PDB entry 8HKM | electron microscopy, 2.95 A resolution | chains B and C of the 4 polymer chains in the assembly

[Chain B (and C)]
Molecule: Potassium channel subfamily T member 1
Organism: Homo sapiens
Notes: chain C of this document is another copy of the same molecule, construct and numbering; everything in this record applies to it too
UniProt: Q5JUK3 (KCNT1_HUMAN), isoform Q5JUK3-3; numbering as in UniProt (aligned over 1-1235)
Amino-acid sequence (1235 residues; numbered 1 to 1235; the number before each row is that of its first residue):
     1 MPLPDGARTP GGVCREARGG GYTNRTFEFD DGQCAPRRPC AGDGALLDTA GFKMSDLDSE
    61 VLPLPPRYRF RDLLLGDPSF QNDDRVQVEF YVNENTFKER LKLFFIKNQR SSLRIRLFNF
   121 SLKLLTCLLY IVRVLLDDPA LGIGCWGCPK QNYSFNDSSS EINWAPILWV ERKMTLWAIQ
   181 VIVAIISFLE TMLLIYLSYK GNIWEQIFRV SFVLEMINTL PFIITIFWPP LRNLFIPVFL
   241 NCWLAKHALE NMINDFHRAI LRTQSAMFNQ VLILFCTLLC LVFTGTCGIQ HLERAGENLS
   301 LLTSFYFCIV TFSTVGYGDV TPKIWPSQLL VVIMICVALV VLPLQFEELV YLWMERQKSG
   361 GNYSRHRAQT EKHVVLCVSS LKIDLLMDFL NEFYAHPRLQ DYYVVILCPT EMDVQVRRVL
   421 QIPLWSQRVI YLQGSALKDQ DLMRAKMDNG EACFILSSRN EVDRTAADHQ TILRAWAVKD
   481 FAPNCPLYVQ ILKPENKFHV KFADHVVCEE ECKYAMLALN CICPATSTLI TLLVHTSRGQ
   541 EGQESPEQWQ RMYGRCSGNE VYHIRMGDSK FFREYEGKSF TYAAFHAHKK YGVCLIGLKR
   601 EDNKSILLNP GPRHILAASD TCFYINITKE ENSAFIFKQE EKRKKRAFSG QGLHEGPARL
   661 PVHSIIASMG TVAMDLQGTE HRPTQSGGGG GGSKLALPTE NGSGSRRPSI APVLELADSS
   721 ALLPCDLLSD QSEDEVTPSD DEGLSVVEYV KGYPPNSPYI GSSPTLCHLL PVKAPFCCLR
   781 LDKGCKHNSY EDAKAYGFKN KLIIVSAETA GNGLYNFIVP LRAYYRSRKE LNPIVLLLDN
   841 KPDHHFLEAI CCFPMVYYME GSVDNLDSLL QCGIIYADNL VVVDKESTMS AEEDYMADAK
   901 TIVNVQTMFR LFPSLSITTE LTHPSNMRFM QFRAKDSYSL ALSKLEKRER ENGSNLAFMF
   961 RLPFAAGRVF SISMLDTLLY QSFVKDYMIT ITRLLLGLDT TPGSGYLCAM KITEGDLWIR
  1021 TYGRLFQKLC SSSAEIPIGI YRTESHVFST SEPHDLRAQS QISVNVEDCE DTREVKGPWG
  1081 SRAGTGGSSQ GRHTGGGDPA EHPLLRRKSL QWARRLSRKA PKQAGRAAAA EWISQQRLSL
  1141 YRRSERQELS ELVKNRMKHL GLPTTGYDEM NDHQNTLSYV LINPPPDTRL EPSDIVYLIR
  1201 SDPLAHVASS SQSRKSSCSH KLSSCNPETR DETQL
Not modelled in the structure: 1-109, 259-264, 359-368, 645-709, 718-746, 887-890, 1049-1127, 1169-1172, 1206-1235
Metal / ion sites: K+ site 1: Thr314 (shared with 1 residue of chain A; Thr314(C) of chain C; 1 residue of chain D); K+ site 2: Thr314, Val315 (shared with 2 residues of chain A; Thr314(C), Val315(C) of chain C; 2 residues of chain D); K+ site 3: Val315, Gly316 (shared with 2 residues of chain A; Val315(C), Gly316(C) of chain C; 2 residues of chain D); K+ site 4: Leu532, His535, Ser537, Ser557, Asn559; K+ site 5: Ser537, Gly558, Glu560, Tyr562, Ile627; Zn2+: Cys777, Cys778, Cys785
Ligand contacts: 6OU ([(2R)-1-[2-azanylethoxy(oxidanyl)phosphoryl]oxy-3-hexadecanoyloxy-propan-2-yl] (Z)-octadec-9-enoate): Pro343, Phe346, Glu347, Val350, Met354
Curated features (UniProtKB/Swiss-Prot):
  - binding site (Zn(2+)): His768
  - mutagenesis: Glu541 (E541D/N/A: Dramatically reduced the Na(+) sensitivity of KCNT1)

[Interface between chain B and chain C]
Residue-residue contacts (91):
  Leu302(B) with Trp325(C), hydrophobic
  Phe305(B) with Val332(C), hydrophobic
  Tyr306(B) with Pro322(C); Gln328(C); Val332(C), hydrophobic
  Ile309(B) with Val332(C), hydrophobic
  Ser313(B) with Thr314(C); Ile335(C)
  Thr314(B) with Thr314(C)
  Val315(B) with Thr311(C); Val315(C); Gly316(C)
  Gly316(B) with Gly316(C)
  Tyr317(B) with Phe307(C); Thr311(C), hydrogen bond; Gly316(C); Tyr317(C); Gly318(C)
  Asp319(B) with Thr321(C), hydrogen bond; Pro322(C)
  Trp353(B) with Glu347(C), hydrogen bond; Val350(C), hydrophobic; Met354(C), hydrophobic
  Arg356(B) with Glu347(C), salt bridge
  Gln415(B) with Lys438(C)
  Arg417(B) with Lys358(C)
  Gln421(B) with Glu355(C), hydrogen bond (side chain-backbone); Lys358(C)
  Glu892(B) with Pro409(C)
  Glu893(B) with Pro409(C); Ser435(C), hydrogen bond; Arg474(C), salt bridge
  Tyr895(B) with Leu437(C); Lys438(C)
  Met896(B) with Leu437(C), hydrophobic; Gln470(C); Arg474(C)
  Ala899(B) with His469(C); Leu473(C), hydrophobic
  Lys900(B) with His469(C)
  Ile902(B) with Leu473(C), hydrophobic; Trp476(C), hydrophobic
  Val903(B) with His469(C); His499(C)
  Asn904(B) with His469(C)
  Gln906(B) with Trp476(C); His499(C)
  Thr907(B) with His499(C), hydrogen bond
  Arg910(B) with Phe498(C)
  Arg928(B) with Leu437(C), hydrogen bond (side chain-backbone); Asp439(C), salt bridge; Asp480(C), salt bridge
  Phe929(B) with Leu437(C), hydrophobic; Trp476(C); Ala477(C), hydrophobic
  Phe932(B) with Trp476(C); Asp480(C)
  Ala934(B) with Lys479(C); Phe502(C), hydrophobic
  Lys935(B) with Phe502(C)
  Leu940(B) with Lys479(C); Pro483(C), hydrophobic
  Ser943(B) with Asp480(C), hydrogen bond
  Lys947(B) with Phe481(C), hydrogen bond (side chain-backbone)
  Arg950(B) with Asp439(C), salt bridge
  Arg961(B) with Asp480(C), salt bridge
  Ile1133(B) with Lys751(C); Leu766(C), hydrophobic; Leu1204(C), hydrophobic
  Gln1136(B) with Tyr753(C)
  Arg1137(B) with Tyr753(C); Pro1002(C); Gly1003(C); Asp1202(C), salt bridge; Leu1204(C)
  Leu1140(B) with Tyr753(C), hydrophobic; Pro764(C), hydrophobic
  Tyr1141(B) with Ser605(C); Pro1002(C)
  Arg1143(B) with Pro764(C)
  Glu1145(B) with Phe498(C); Lys501(C), salt bridge; Ile760(C)
  Glu1148(B) with Ile760(C); Gly761(C), hydrogen bond (side chain-backbone); Ser762(C)
  Leu1149(B) with Phe498(C), hydrophobic; Ile760(C), hydrophobic
  Leu1152(B) with Ile760(C), hydrophobic
  Arg1156(B) with Glu848(C), salt bridge
  His1159(B) with Glu848(C), salt bridge
Also at the interface, not in a pair above, chain B (56 interface residues in all): Val310, Gln357, Arg418, Pro423, Asn926, Leu1138, Asn1155
Also at the interface, not in a pair above, chain C (63 interface residues in all): Ser265, Ala266, Val320, Val331, Arg356, Thr410, Ala436, Met443, Ile472, Pro755, Tyr759, His845, Thr1001

[Overview]
56 residues of chain B and 63 residues of chain C are in contact; the contacts include 10 hydrogen bonds and
10 salt bridges. Polar contacts include Arg356(B)-Glu347(C), Glu893(B)-Arg474(C) and Arg928(B)-Asp439(C).
Ligands of chain B: compound 6OU.
Both chains are Potassium channel subfamily T member 1 (Homo sapiens). Entry 8HKM (ion channel) was determined
by electron microscopy, deposited together with 8HIR, 8HK6, 8HKF, 8HKK and 8HKQ.
